Entry 6PD6 (X-ray diffraction, 2.87 A resolution); this record covers chain A.

# Chain A
Molecule: Hemagglutinin
Source organism: Influenza A virus (A/chicken/Vietnam/4/2003(H5N1))
UniProtKB: Q1KHJ8 (Q1KHJ8_9INFA); the author numbering skips numbers that UniProt does not, so the offset changes along the chain: 11-330 = UniProt 17-336; 858-1042 = UniProt 337-521
Sequence (527 residues; each row starts with the number of its first residue; note: 527 numbers in that range are skipped by the numbering (no residue carries them; nothing is unmodelled there); numbers below 1 keep their minus sign (Leu-4 is residue -4)):
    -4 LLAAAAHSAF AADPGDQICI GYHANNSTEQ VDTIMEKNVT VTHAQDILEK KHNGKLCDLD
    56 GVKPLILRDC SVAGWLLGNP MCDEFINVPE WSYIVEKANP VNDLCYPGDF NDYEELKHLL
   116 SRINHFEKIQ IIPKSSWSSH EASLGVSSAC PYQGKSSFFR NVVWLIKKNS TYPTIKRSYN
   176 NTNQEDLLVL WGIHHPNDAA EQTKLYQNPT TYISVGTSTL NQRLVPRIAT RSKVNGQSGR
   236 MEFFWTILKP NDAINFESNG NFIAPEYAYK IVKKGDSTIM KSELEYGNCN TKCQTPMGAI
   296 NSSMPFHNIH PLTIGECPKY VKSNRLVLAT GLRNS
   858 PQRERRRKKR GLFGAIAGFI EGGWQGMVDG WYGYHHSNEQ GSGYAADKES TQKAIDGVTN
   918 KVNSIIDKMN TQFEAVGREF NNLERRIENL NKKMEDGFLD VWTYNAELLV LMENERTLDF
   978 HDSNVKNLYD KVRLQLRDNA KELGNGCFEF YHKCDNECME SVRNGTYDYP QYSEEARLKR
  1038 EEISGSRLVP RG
Unresolved in the structure: -4 to 7, 858-871, 1040-1049
Disulfide bonds: Cys14-Cys1004, Cys52-Cys284, Cys65-Cys77, Cys100-Cys145, Cys288-Cys312, Cys1011-Cys1015
Glycans and other covalent adducts: N-acetylglucosamine (NAG) linked to Asn33, Asn164, Asn175, Asn1021
Construct notes: expression tag (-4 to 10, 1043-1049)

# Overview
Covalently linked N-acetylglucosamine: at Asn33, Asn164, Asn175 and Asn1021.
Chain A is Hemagglutinin (Influenza A virus (A/chicken/Vietnam/4/2003(H5N1))); the structure, Crystal
Structure of a H5N1 influenza virus hemagglutinin at pH 7.0, was determined by X-ray diffraction, deposited
together with 6PCX, 6PD3 and 6PD5.
